1GQ7 - chains B and E of the 6 polymer chains in the assembly; structure by X-ray diffraction, 2.45 A resolution.

[Chain B (and E)]
Protein: Proclavaminate amidino hydrolase
Organism: Streptomyces clavuligerus
Notes: EC 3.5.3.11; chain E of this document is another copy of the same molecule, construct and numbering; everything in this record applies to it too
UniProt: P37819 (SPEB_STRCL); numbering as in UniProt (aligned over 1-313)
Chain sequence (313 residues; row label = number of the first residue in the row):
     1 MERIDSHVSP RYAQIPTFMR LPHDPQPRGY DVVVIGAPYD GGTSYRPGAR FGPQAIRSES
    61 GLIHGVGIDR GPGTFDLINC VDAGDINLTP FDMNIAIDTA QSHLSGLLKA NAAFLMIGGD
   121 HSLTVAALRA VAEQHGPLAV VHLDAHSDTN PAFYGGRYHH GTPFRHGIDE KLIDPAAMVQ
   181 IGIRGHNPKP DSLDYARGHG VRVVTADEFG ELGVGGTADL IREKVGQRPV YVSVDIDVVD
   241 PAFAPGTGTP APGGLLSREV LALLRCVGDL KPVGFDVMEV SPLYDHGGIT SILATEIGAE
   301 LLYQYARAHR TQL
Not modelled in the structure: 1-8, 310-313
Metal / ion sites: Mn2+ site 1: H121, D144, D148, D235; Mn2+ site 2: D144, H146, D235, D237

[How chain B and chain E interact]
Contacting residue pairs (45):
  D40(B) - P47(E)
  G41(B) - P90(E)
  G41(B) - F91(E)
  G42(B) - F91(E)
  T43(B) - R50(E)
  T43(B) - F91(E)
  S44(B) - F91(E)
  Y45(B) - R50(E)  hydrogen bond (backbone-side chain)
  Y45(B) - F51(E)
  R46(B) - F51(E)
  P47(B) - D40(E)
  P47(B) - P47(E)  hydrophobic
  P47(B) - G48(E)
  P47(B) - R50(E)
  P47(B) - F51(E)
  G48(B) - P47(E)
  R50(B) - T43(E)
  R50(B) - Y45(E)  hydrogen bond (side chain-backbone)
  R50(B) - P47(E)
  F51(B) - Y45(E)
  F51(B) - R46(E)
  F51(B) - P47(E)
  F51(B) - Y284(E)
  P90(B) - G41(E)
  F91(B) - G41(E)
  F91(B) - G42(E)
  F91(B) - T43(E)
  F91(B) - S44(E)
  F91(B) - M93(E)  hydrophobic
  F91(B) - F153(E)  hydrophobic
  F91(B) - G155(E)
  F91(B) - G156(E)
  F91(B) - H159(E)
  D92(B) - G155(E)
  M93(B) - F91(E)  hydrophobic
  I95(B) - G155(E)
  F153(B) - F91(E)  hydrophobic
  G155(B) - F91(E)
  G155(B) - D92(E)
  G155(B) - I95(E)
  G156(B) - F91(E)
  H159(B) - F91(E)
  L283(B) - Y284(E)
  Y284(B) - F51(E)
  Y284(B) - L283(E)
Other interface residues (no listed pair), chain B (24 interface residues in all): T89, Y154
Other interface residues (no listed pair), chain E (24 interface residues in all): T89, Y154

[In short]
The chain B/chain E interface involves 24 residues from each chain; the contacts include 2 hydrogen bonds. Its
one hydrogen-bonded contact is Y45(B)-R50(E). The Mn2+ site 1 is built by H121(B), D144(B), D148(B) and
D235(B). D144(B), H146(B), D235(B) and D237(B) coordinate Mn2+ site 2.
Both chains are Proclavaminate amidino hydrolase (Streptomyces clavuligerus). Entry 1GQ7 (Proclavaminate
amidino hydrolase from streptomyces clavuligerus) was determined by X-ray diffraction (same publication as
1GQ6).
